Entry 9F29 (electron microscopy, 2.94 A resolution); this record covers chains A and B of the 3 polymer chains in the assembly.

# Chain A
Name: DNA polymerase II small subunit
Source organism: Pyrococcus abyssi GE5
UniProt: Q9V2F3 (DP2S_PYRAB); residue numbers follow UniProt; this construct covers 2-619
Sequence (662 residues; each row starts with the number of its first residue; numbers below 1 keep their minus sign (Met-42 is residue -42)):
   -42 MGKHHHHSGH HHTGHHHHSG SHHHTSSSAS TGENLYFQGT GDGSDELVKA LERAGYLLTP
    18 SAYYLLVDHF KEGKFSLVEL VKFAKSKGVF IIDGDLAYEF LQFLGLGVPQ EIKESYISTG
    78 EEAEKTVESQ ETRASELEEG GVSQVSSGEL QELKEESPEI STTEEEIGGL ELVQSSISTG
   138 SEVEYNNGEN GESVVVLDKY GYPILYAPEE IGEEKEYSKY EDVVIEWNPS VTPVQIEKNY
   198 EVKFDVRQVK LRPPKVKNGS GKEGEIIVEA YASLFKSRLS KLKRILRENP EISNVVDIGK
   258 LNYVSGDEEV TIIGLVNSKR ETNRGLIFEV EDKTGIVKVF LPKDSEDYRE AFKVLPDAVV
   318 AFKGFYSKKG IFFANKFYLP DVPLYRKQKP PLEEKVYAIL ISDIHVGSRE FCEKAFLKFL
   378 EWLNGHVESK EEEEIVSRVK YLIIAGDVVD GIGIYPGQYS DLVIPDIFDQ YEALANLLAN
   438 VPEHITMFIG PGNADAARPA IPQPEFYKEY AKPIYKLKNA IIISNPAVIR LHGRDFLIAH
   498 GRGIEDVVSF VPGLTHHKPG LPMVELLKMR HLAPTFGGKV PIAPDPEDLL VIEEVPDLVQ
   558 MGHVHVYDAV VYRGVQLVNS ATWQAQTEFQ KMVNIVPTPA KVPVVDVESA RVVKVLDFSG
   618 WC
Unresolved in the structure: -42 to 165, 209-217
Sequence notes: initiating methionine (-42); expression tag (-41 to 1); engineered mutation Ala451 (His in Q9V2F3)
Bound ions: Fe ion: Asp360, Asp404, His562

# Chain B
Name: DNA polymerase II large subunit
Source organism: Pyrococcus abyssi GE5
Notes: EC 2.7.7.7, 3.1.11.1
UniProt: P81409 (DP2L_PYRFU); the construct has insertions or renumbered stretches relative to UniProt, so the offset changes along the chain: 1-300 = UniProt 1-300; 303-1234 = UniProt 301-1232; 1238-1268 = UniProt 1233-1263
Sequence (1270 residues; each row starts with the number of its first residue):
     1 MELPKEMEEY FEMLQREIDK AYEIAKKARA QGKDPSLDVE IPQATDMAGR VESLVGPPGV
    61 AKRIRELVKE YGKEIAALKI VDEIIEGKFG DLGSREKYAE QAVRTALAIL TEGIVSAPIE
   121 GIANVKIKRN TWADNSEYLA LYYAGPIRSS GGTAQALSVL VGDYVRRKLG LDRFKPSEKH
   181 IERMVEEVDL YHRAVTRLQY HPSPEEVRLA MRNIPIEITG EATDDVEVSH RDVPGVETNQ
   241 LRGGAILVLA EGVLQKAKKL VKYIDKMGIE GWEWLKEFVE AKEKGEPKEE GKEESLAEST
   301 LEETKVEVDM GFYYSLYQKF KEEIAPSDKY AKEVIGGRPL FSDPSKPGGF RLRYGRSRAS
   361 GFATWGINPA TMILVDEFLA IGTQLKTERP GKGAVVTPVT TIEGPIVKLK DGSVLRVDDY
   421 NLALKVREDV EEILYLGDAV IAFGDFVENN QTLLPANYCE EWWILEFVKA LKEIYEVHLE
   481 PFTENEEESI EEASDYLEID PEFLKEMLRD PLRVKPPVEL AIHFSEVLGI PLHPYYTLYW
   541 NSVEPKDVEK LWRLLKNYAE IEWSNFRGIK FAKKIVISQE KLGDSKRTLE LLGLPHTVRD
   601 GNVIVDYPWA AALLTPLGNL NWEFMAKPLY ATIDIINENN EIKLRDRGIS WIGARMGRPE
   661 KAKERKMKPP VQVLFPIGLA GGSSRDIKKA AEEGKVAEVE IAFFKCPKCG HVGPEHLCPN
   721 CGTRKELLWV CPRCNAEYPE SQAEGYNYTC PKCNVKLRPY AKRKIRPSEL LNRAMENVKV
   781 YGVDKLKGVM GMTSGWKMPE PLEKGLLRAK NDVYVFKDGT IRFDATDAPI THFRPREIGV
   841 SVEKLRELGY THDFEGKPLV SEDQIVELKP QDIILSKEAG RYLLKVAKFV DDLLEKFYGL
   901 PRFYNAEKME DLIGHLVIGL APHTSAGIVG RIIGFVDALV GYAHPYFHAA KRRNCDGDED
   961 AVMLLLDALL NFSRYYLPEK RGGKMDAPLV ITTRLDPREV DSEVHNMDIV RYYPLEFYEA
  1021 TYELKSPKEL VGVIERVEDR LGKPEMYYGL KFTHDTDDIA LGPKMSLYKQ LGDMEEKVRR
  1081 QLEVAKRIRA VDEHGVAEKI LNSHLIPDLR GNLRSFTRQE FRCVKCNTKF RRPPLNGKCP
  1141 VCGGKIVLTV SKGAIEKYLG TAKMLVTEYN VKNYTRQRIC LTERDIDSLF ENVFPETQLT
  1201 LIVNPNDICQ RLVMARTGEV NKSGLLENLS NGSKKTEKAE KAEKPRKKSD EKPKKKRVIS
  1261 LEEFFSRKSK
Unresolved in the structure: 284-308, 1195-1204, 1217-1270
Sequence notes: conflict Met7 (Ile in P81409), Ala30 (Ser in P81409), Leu37 (Thr in P81409), 166 further conflict positions vs the reference (P81409) not listed; insertion (301-302, 1235-1237); expression tag (1269-1270)
Bound ions: Zn2+ site 1: Cys706, Cys709, Cys718, Cys721; Zn2+ site 2: Cys731, Cys734, Cys750, Cys753; Zn2+ site 3: Cys1123, Cys1126, Cys1139, Cys1142

# How chain A and chain B interact
Pairs across the interface (58):
  Glu166(A) - Asn1102(B)
  Glu166(A) - Arg1178(B)  salt bridge
  Ile168(A) - Glu1098(B)
  Ile168(A) - Asn1102(B)
  Ile168(A) - Lys1172(B)
  Gly169(A) - Lys1172(B)
  Glu171(A) - Asn1173(B)
  Glu220(A) - Lys1152(B)
  Glu220(A) - Phe1194(B)
  Gly221(A) - Leu1148(B)
  Glu222(A) - Lys1145(B)  salt bridge
  Ile223(A) - Val1193(B)  hydrophobic
  Ile224(A) - Phe1116(B)  hydrophobic
  Ile224(A) - Phe1190(B)  hydrophobic
  Val225(A) - Ile1146(B)
  Tyr228(A) - Phe1116(B)
  Tyr228(A) - Phe1121(B)  hydrophobic
  Tyr228(A) - Pro1133(B)  hydrophobic
  Ala229(A) - Pro1134(B)
  Ala229(A) - Leu1135(B)
  Phe232(A) - Arg1132(B)
  Phe232(A) - Leu1135(B)  hydrophobic
  Lys233(A) - Leu1135(B)
  Asn274(A) - Arg1131(B)
  Asn274(A) - Arg1132(B)  hydrogen bond
  Glu288(A) - Arg1132(B)  salt bridge
  Asp314(A) - Arg1131(B)  salt bridge
  Asp314(A) - Arg1132(B)  salt bridge
  Ile409(A) - Tyr1174(B)  hydrophobic
  Ile409(A) - Gln1177(B)
  Gly410(A) - Tyr1174(B)  hydrogen bond (backbone-side chain)
  Gly410(A) - Arg1178(B)
  Gln415(A) - Tyr1174(B)
  Tyr416(A) - Tyr1174(B)  hydrophobic
  Leu419(A) - Tyr1174(B)
  Asp423(A) - Gln1177(B)
  Asp423(A) - Arg1216(B)  salt bridge
  Ile424(A) - Gln1177(B)  hydrogen bond (backbone-side chain)
  Phe425(A) - Arg1216(B)
  Ala454(A) - Asp1185(B)
  Arg455(A) - Ser1188(B)
  Arg455(A) - Leu1189(B)  hydrogen bond (side chain-backbone)
  Pro456(A) - Asp1185(B)
  Tyr464(A) - Arg1184(B)
  Tyr464(A) - Asp1185(B)  hydrogen bond
  Glu466(A) - Arg1184(B)  salt bridge
  Glu466(A) - Val1213(B)
  Tyr467(A) - Cys1180(B)
  Phe533(A) - Thr1117(B)
  Phe533(A) - Arg1131(B)  hydrogen bond (backbone-side chain)
  Gly535(A) - Arg1118(B)
  Pro538(A) - Thr1117(B)
  Pro538(A) - Arg1118(B)
  Ala540(A) - Leu1189(B)  hydrophobic
  Pro541(A) - Val1193(B)
  Asp542(A) - Asn1192(B)  hydrogen bond
  Pro543(A) - Asn1192(B)
  Met589(A) - Arg193(B)  hydrogen bond
Other interface residues (no listed pair), chain A (53 interface residues in all): Leu208, Ala227, Leu236, Leu272, Asp289, Lys290, Pro313, Pro422, Ala453, Ala457, Thr532, Gly534, Lys536, Ile539
Other interface residues (no listed pair), chain B (36 interface residues in all): Gln1119, Thr1175, Leu1181, Leu1212

# In short
53 residues of chain A face 36 of chain B across their interface, with 8 hydrogen bonds and 7 salt bridges.
Polar contacts include Glu166(A)-Arg1178(B), Glu222(A)-Lys1145(B) and Glu288(A)-Arg1132(B). Asp360(A),
Asp404(A) and His562(A) coordinate a Fe ion ion.
Chain A is DNA polymerase II small subunit and chain B is DNA polymerase II large subunit, both from
Pyrococcus abyssi GE5; the structure, Pyrococcus abyssi PolD in complex with Rpa2 winged-helix domain class 1
(composite map), was determined by electron microscopy, deposited together with 9F26, 9F28 and 9F2A.
